Entry 1B35 (X-ray diffraction, 2.40 A resolution); this record covers chains C and D of the 4 polymer chains in the assembly.

Chain C:
Protein: Protein (CRICKET paralysis virus, VP3)
Organism: Cricket paralysis virus
UniProt: P13418 (POLG_CRPV); residues 1-282 here correspond to UniProt positions 341-622 (UniProt number = residue number + 340)
Amino-acid sequence (282 residues; each row starts with the number of its first residue):
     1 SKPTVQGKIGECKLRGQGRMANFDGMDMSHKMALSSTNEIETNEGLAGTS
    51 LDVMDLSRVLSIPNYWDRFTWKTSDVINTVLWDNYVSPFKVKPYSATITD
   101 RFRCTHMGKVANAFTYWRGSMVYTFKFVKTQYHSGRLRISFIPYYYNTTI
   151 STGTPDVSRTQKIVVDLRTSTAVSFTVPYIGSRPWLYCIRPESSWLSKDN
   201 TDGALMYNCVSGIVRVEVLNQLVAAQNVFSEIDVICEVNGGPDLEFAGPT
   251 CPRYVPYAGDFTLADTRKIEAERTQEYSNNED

Chain D:
Protein: Protein (CRICKET paralysis virus, VP4)
Organism: Cricket paralysis virus
UniProt: P13418 (POLG_CRPV); residues 1-57 here correspond to UniProt positions 284-340 (UniProt number = residue number + 283)
Amino-acid sequence (57 residues; numbered 1 to 57; the number before each row is that of its first residue):
     1 AASELKQLETNNSPSTALGQISEGLTTLSHIPVLGNIFSTPAWISAKAAD
    51 LAKLFGF
UniProt features mapped onto this chain:
  - site: F57 (Cleavage)

How chain C and chain D interact:
Contacting residue pairs - 8 pairs, chain C then chain D:
  S1(C) - K53(D)  hydrogen bond (backbone-backbone)
  S1(C) - G56(D)
  S1(C) - F57(D)  hydrogen bond (side chain-backbone)
  T37(C) - S13(D)
  T37(C) - P14(D)
  T37(C) - S15(D)
  E41(C) - I21(D)
  E41(C) - S22(D)  hydrogen bond
Other interface residues (no listed pair), chain C (5 interface residues in all): S36, N43
Other interface residues (no listed pair), chain D (10 interface residues in all): Q20, E23

Overview:
The interface between chain C and chain D involves 5 residues on one side and 10 on the other, with 3 hydrogen
bonds. Polar pairs include S1(C)-F57(D), E41(C)-S22(D) and S1(C)-K53(D).
Chain C is Protein (CRICKET paralysis virus, VP3) and chain D is Protein (CRICKET paralysis virus, VP4), both
from Cricket paralysis virus; the structure, Cricket paralysis virus (crpv), was determined by X-ray
diffraction.
